Entry 5W1S (X-ray diffraction, 3.81 A resolution); this record covers chains C and D of the 7 polymer chains in the assembly.

[Chain C]
Protein: DNA-directed RNA polymerase subunit beta
From: Escherichia coli (strain K12)
Notes: EC 2.7.7.6
UniProtKB: P0A8V2 (RPOB_ECOLI); residues 1-1342 here = UniProt positions 1-1342
Sequence (1342 residues; numbered 1 to 1342; the number before each row is that of its first residue):
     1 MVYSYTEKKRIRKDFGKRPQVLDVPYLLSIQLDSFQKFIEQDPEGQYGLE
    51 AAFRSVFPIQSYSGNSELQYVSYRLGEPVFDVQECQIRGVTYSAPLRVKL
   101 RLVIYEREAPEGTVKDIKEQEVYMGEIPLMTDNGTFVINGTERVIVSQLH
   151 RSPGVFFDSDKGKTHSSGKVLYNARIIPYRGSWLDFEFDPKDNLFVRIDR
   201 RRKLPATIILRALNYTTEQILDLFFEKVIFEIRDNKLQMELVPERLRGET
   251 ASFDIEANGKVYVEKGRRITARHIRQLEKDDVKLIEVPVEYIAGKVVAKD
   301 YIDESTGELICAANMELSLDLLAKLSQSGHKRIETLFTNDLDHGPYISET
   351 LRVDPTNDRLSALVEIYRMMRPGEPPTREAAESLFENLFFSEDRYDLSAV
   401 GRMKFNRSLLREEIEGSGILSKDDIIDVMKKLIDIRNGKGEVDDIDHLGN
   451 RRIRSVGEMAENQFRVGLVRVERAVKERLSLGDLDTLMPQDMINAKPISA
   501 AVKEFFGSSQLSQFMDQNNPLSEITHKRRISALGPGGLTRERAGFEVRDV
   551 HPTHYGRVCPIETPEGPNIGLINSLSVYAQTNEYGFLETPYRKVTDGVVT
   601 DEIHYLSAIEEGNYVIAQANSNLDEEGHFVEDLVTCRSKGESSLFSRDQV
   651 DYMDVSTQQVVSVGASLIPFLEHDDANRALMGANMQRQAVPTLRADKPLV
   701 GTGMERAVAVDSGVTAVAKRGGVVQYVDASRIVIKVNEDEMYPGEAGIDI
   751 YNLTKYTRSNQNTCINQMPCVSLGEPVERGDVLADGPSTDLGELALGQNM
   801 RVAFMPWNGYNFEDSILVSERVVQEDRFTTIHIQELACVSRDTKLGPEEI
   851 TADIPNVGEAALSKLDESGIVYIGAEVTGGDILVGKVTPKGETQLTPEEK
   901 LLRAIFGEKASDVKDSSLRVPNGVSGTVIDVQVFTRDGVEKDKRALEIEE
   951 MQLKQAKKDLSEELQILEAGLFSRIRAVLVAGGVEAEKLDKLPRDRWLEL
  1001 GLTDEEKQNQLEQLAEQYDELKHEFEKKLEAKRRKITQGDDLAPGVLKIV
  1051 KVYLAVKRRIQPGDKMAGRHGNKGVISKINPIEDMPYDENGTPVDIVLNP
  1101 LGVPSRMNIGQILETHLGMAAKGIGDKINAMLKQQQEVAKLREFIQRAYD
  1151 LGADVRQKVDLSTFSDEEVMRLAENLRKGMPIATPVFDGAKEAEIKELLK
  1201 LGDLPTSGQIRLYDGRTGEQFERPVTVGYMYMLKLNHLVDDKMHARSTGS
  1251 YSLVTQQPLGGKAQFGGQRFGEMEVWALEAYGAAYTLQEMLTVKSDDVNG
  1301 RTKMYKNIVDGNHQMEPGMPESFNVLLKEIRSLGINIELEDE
Not modelled in the structure: 1-2
UniProt features mapped onto this chain:
  - modified residue (N6-acetyllysine): K1022, K1200
  - mutagenesis: I561 (I561S: Resistant to antibiotics salinamide A and B), I569 (I569S: Resistant to antibiotics salinamide A and B), A665 (A665E: Resistant to antibiotics salinamide A and B), D675 (D675A/G: Resistant to antibiotics salinamide A and B), N677 (N677H/K: Resistant to antibiotics salinamide A and B), L680 (L680M: Resistant to antibiotics salinamide A and B), E813 (E813K: Disrupts the enzyme's active center)

[Chain D]
Protein: DNA-directed RNA polymerase subunit beta'
From: Escherichia coli (strain K12)
Notes: EC 2.7.7.6
UniProtKB: P0A8T7 (RPOC_ECOLI); residues 1-1407 here = UniProt positions 1-1407
Sequence (1407 residues; each row starts with the number of its first residue):
     1 MKDLLKFLKAQTKTEEFDAIKIALASPDMIRSWSFGEVKKPETINYRTFK
    51 PERDGLFCARIFGPVKDYECLCGKYKRLKHRGVICEKCGVEVTQTKVRRE
   101 RMGHIELASPTAHIWFLKSLPSRIGLLLDMPLRDIERVLYFESYVVIEGG
   151 MTNLERQQILTEEQYLDALEEFGDEFDAKMGAEAIQALLKSMDLEQECEQ
   201 LREELNETNSETKRKKLTKRIKLLEAFVQSGNKPEWMILTVLPVLPPDLR
   251 PLVPLDGGRFATSDLNDLYRRVINRNNRLKRLLDLAAPDIIVRNEKRMLQ
   301 EAVDALLDNGRRGRAITGSNKRPLKSLADMIKGKQGRFRQNLLGKRVDYS
   351 GRSVITVGPYLRLHQCGLPKKMALELFKPFIYGKLELRGLATTIKAAKKM
   401 VEREEAVVWDILDEVIREHPVLLNRAPTLHRLGIQAFEPVLIEGKAIQLH
   451 PLVCAAYNADFDGDQMAVHVPLTLEAQLEARALMMSTNNILSPANGEPII
   501 VPSQDVVLGLYYMTRDCVNAKGEGMVLTGPKEAERLYRSGLASLHARVKV
   551 RITEYEKDANGELVAKTSLKDTTVGRAILWMIVPKGLPYSIVNQALGKKA
   601 ISKMLNTCYRILGLKPTVIFADQIMYTGFAYAARSGASVGIDDMVIPEKK
   651 HEIISEAEAEVAEIQEQFQSGLVTAGERYNKVIDIWAAANDRVSKAMMDN
   701 LQTETVINRDGQEEKQVSFNSIYMMADSGARGSAAQIRQLAGMRGLMAKP
   751 DGSIIETPITANFREGLNVLQYFISTHGARKGLADTALKTANSGYLTRRL
   801 VDVAQDLVVTEDDCGTHEGIMMTPVIEGGDVKEPLRDRVLGRVTAEDVLK
   851 PGTADILVPRNTLLHEQWCDLLEENSVDAVKVRSVVSCDTDFGVCAHCYG
   901 RDLARGHIINKGEAIGVIAAQSIGEPGTQLTMRTFHIGGAASRAAAESSI
   951 QVKNKGSIKLSNVKSVVNSSGKLVITSRNTELKLIDEFGRTKESYKVPYG
  1001 AVLAKGDGEQVAGGETVANWDPHTMPVITEVSGFVRFTDMIDGQTITRQT
  1051 DELTGLSSLVVLDSAERTAGGKDLRPALKIVDAQGNDVLIPGTDMPAQYF
  1101 LPGKAIVQLEDGVQISSGDTLARIPQESGGTKDITGGLPRVADLFEARRP
  1151 KEPAILAEISGIVSFGKETKGKRRLVITPVDGSDPYEEMIPKWRQLNVFE
  1201 GERVERGDVISDGPEAPHDILRLRGVHAVTRYIVNEVQDVYRLQGVKIND
  1251 KHIEVIVRQMLRKATIVNAGSSDFLEGEQVEYSRVKIANRELEANGKVGA
  1301 TYSRDLLGITKASLATESFISAASFQETTRVLTEAAVAGKRDELRGLKEN
  1351 VIVGRLIPAGTGYAYHQDRMRRRAAGEAPAAPQVTAEDASASLAELLNAG
  1401 LGGSDNE
Not modelled in the structure: 1-7, 937-1132, 1377-1407
Bound ions: Zn2+ site 1: C70, C72, C85, C88; Mg2+: D460, D462, D464 (shared with 1 residue of chain M); Zn2+ site 2: C814, C888, C895, C898
UniProt features mapped onto this chain:
  - binding site (Zn(2+)): C70, C72, C85, C88, C814, C888, C895, C898
  - binding site (Mg(2+)): D460, D462, D464
  - modified residue: K983 (N6-acetyllysine)
  - mutagenesis: Q504 (Q504P: Resistant to antibiotics salinamide A and B), N690 (N690D: Resistant to antibiotics salinamide A and B), M697 (M697V: Resistant to antibiotics salinamide A and B), A735 (A735T: Resistant to antibiotics salinamide A and B), R738 (R738C/H/P/S: Resistant to antibiotics salinamide A and B), A748 (A748E: Resistant to antibiotics salinamide A and B), P758 (P758S/T: Resistant to antibiotics salinamide A and B), F763 (F763C: Resistant to antibiotics salinamide A and B), S775 (S775A: Resistant to antibiotics salinamide A and B), A779 (A779T/V: Resistant to antibiotics salinamide A and B), R780 (R780C: Resistant to antibiotics salinamide A and B), G782 (G782A/C: Resistant to antibiotics salinamide A and B), 1 further mutagenesis entry in UniProt

[Interface between chain C and chain D]
Residue-residue contacts (331; chain C residue first):
  F545(C) - P750(D)  hydrophobic
  F545(C) - K781(D)
  F545(C) - A784(D)  hydrophobic
  R548(C) - R780(D)  hydrogen bond (backbone-side chain)
  D549(C) - P750(D)
  V550(C) - T776(D)
  V550(C) - H777(D)  hydrogen bond (backbone-side chain)
  V550(C) - R780(D)
  H551(C) - F773(D)
  P552(C) - F773(D)
  Y555(C) - V769(D)
  Y555(C) - F773(D)
  C559(C) - R780(D)
  P560(C) - F773(D)  hydrophobic
  P560(C) - T776(D)
  P560(C) - R780(D)  hydrogen bond (backbone-side chain)
  I569(C) - L783(D)
  I569(C) - A784(D)
  G570(C) - R780(D)
  N573(C) - R780(D)  hydrogen bond
  Q618(C) - V769(D)
  Q618(C) - L770(D)
  A619(C) - V769(D)  hydrophobic
  N620(C) - N768(D)
  N620(C) - V769(D)
  V660(C) - V769(D)  hydrophobic
  L671(C) - Y772(D)  hydrophobic
  E672(C) - L767(D)  hydrogen bond (backbone-backbone)
  H673(C) - F763(D)  hydrogen bond (side chain-backbone)
  H673(C) - R764(D)
  H673(C) - E765(D)  hydrogen bond (side chain-backbone)
  H673(C) - G766(D)
  D674(C) - F763(D)
  D674(C) - Y772(D)  hydrogen bond (backbone-side chain)
  D675(C) - R744(D)  salt bridge
  D675(C) - F763(D)
  D675(C) - Y772(D)  hydrogen bond (backbone-side chain)
  A676(C) - Y772(D)  hydrogen bond (backbone-side chain)
  A676(C) - S775(D)
  A676(C) - A779(D)  hydrophobic
  N677(C) - A779(D)
  N677(C) - L783(D)
  A679(C) - Y772(D)
  L680(C) - L783(D)  hydrophobic
  F804(C) - A637(D)
  F804(C) - S638(D)  hydrogen bond (backbone-side chain)
  M805(C) - A633(D)
  M805(C) - A637(D)
  P806(C) - D505(D)
  P806(C) - A632(D)
  P806(C) - A633(D)
  P806(C) - A637(D)
  N808(C) - P359(D)
  N808(C) - F629(D)
  N808(C) - A630(D)
  N808(C) - A633(D)
  G809(C) - V357(D)
  G809(C) - P359(D)
  G809(C) - F629(D)
  Y810(C) - P359(D)
  Y810(C) - Y360(D)
  N811(C) - D505(D)
  F812(C) - V357(D)  hydrophobic
  F812(C) - P451(D)
  F812(C) - C454(D)  hydrophobic
  F812(C) - S503(D)
  F812(C) - Q504(D)  hydrogen bond (backbone-side chain)
  F812(C) - F629(D)  hydrophobic
  E813(C) - A459(D)
  E813(C) - D460(D)
  E813(C) - F461(D)
  S815(C) - V357(D)
  S815(C) - F461(D)
  R841(C) - D256(D)  salt bridge
  R841(C) - G257(D)
  K844(C) - F49(D)
  K844(C) - P254(D)
  G923(C) - K371(D)
  P1044(C) - G257(D)
  Q1061(C) - K445(D)
  P1062(C) - A446(D)
  G1063(C) - V354(D)
  K1065(C) - D462(D)
  K1073(C) - D462(D)
  V1075(C) - V354(D)  hydrophobic
  V1075(C) - F461(D)
  V1075(C) - G463(D)
  S1077(C) - T356(D)
  S1077(C) - V357(D)
  S1077(C) - Q448(D)
  N1099(C) - D505(D)  hydrogen bond
  P1100(C) - A637(D)
  P1100(C) - S638(D)
  P1100(C) - V639(D)  hydrophobic
  L1101(C) - Q504(D)
  L1101(C) - D505(D)
  L1101(C) - L508(D)  hydrophobic
  L1101(C) - M725(D)  hydrophobic
  L1101(C) - R731(D)
  P1104(C) - M725(D)  hydrophobic
  S1105(C) - R731(D)
  S1105(C) - Q736(D)
  R1106(C) - R731(D)
  M1107(C) - L740(D)  hydrophobic
  M1107(C) - F763(D)  hydrophobic
  I1109(C) - M644(D)  hydrophobic
  I1109(C) - F763(D)
  I1112(C) - V639(D)  hydrophobic
  I1112(C) - I641(D)
  L1113(C) - I641(D)  hydrophobic
  H1116(C) - G640(D)
  H1116(C) - I641(D)
  F1187(C) - Y772(D)  hydrophobic
  E1192(C) - I641(D)
  E1192(C) - R764(D)  salt bridge
  K1196(C) - D642(D)  salt bridge
  T1206(C) - D642(D)
  S1207(C) - D642(D)
  Q1209(C) - D643(D)
  E1219(C) - R538(D)  salt bridge
  E1219(C) - R634(D)  salt bridge
  F1221(C) - A633(D)
  F1221(C) - R634(D)
  E1222(C) - Y512(D)  hydrogen bond
  E1222(C) - Y537(D)  hydrogen bond
  E1222(C) - R634(D)
  E1222(C) - S635(D)
  E1222(C) - G636(D)
  R1223(C) - S635(D)
  R1223(C) - G636(D)
  R1223(C) - A637(D)
  R1223(C) - F719(D)  hydrogen bond (side chain-backbone)
  R1223(C) - N720(D)
  R1223(C) - S721(D)  hydrogen bond
  R1223(C) - M724(D)
  P1224(C) - G636(D)
  V1225(C) - G636(D)
  V1225(C) - S638(D)
  T1226(C) - S638(D)  hydrogen bond (backbone-side chain)
  T1226(C) - V639(D)  hydrogen bond (side chain-backbone)
  T1226(C) - G640(D)  hydrogen bond (side chain-backbone)
  V1239(C) - K445(D)
  D1240(C) - K445(D)
  K1242(C) - R352(D)
  K1242(C) - V354(D)
  K1242(C) - Q465(D)  hydrogen bond
  M1243(C) - R352(D)
  M1243(C) - S353(D)
  M1243(C) - M372(D)  hydrophobic
  M1243(C) - K445(D)
  H1244(C) - G351(D)
  H1244(C) - R352(D)  hydrogen bond (backbone-backbone)
  A1245(C) - S350(D)
  A1245(C) - E375(D)
  R1246(C) - D348(D)  salt bridge
  R1246(C) - Y349(D)  hydrogen bond (backbone-backbone)
  R1246(C) - S350(D)  hydrogen bond (backbone-backbone)
  S1247(C) - D348(D)
  S1247(C) - Y349(D)  hydrogen bond (backbone-backbone)
  S1247(C) - E375(D)  hydrogen bond
  S1247(C) - L376(D)
  S1247(C) - K378(D)
  T1248(C) - D348(D)
  T1248(C) - Y349(D)
  Y1251(C) - D348(D)  hydrogen bond
  L1253(C) - R99(D)  hydrogen bond (backbone-side chain)
  L1253(C) - V253(D)  hydrophobic
  V1254(C) - R99(D)  hydrogen bond (backbone-side chain)
  Q1257(C) - K345(D)
  P1258(C) - R346(D)
  P1258(C) - V347(D)
  P1258(C) - D348(D)
  G1260(C) - R346(D)
  Q1264(C) - E375(D)  hydrogen bond
  G1266(C) - R346(D)
  G1267(C) - R346(D)
  G1267(C) - V347(D)
  G1267(C) - S350(D)
  Q1268(C) - R346(D)
  Q1268(C) - V347(D)  hydrogen bond (backbone-backbone)
  Q1268(C) - S350(D)  hydrogen bond (backbone-side chain)
  Q1268(C) - G351(D)
  Q1268(C) - R352(D)  hydrogen bond
  Q1268(C) - A467(D)
  R1269(C) - L343(D)
  R1269(C) - K345(D)
  R1269(C) - R346(D)
  F1270(C) - G344(D)
  F1270(C) - K345(D)  hydrogen bond (backbone-backbone)
  F1270(C) - V347(D)  hydrophobic
  F1270(C) - H469(D)
  G1271(C) - L342(D)
  G1271(C) - L343(D)
  G1271(C) - G344(D)
  E1272(C) - L342(D)
  E1272(C) - R798(D)  salt bridge
  E1272(C) - K1348(D)  salt bridge
  M1273(C) - T428(D)
  E1274(C) - N424(D)
  E1274(C) - A426(D)
  E1274(C) - T428(D)  hydrogen bond
  E1274(C) - I434(D)
  W1276(C) - R798(D)
  W1276(C) - V801(D)  hydrophobic
  W1276(C) - Q805(D)
  W1276(C) - V917(D)
  W1276(C) - Q921(D)  hydrogen bond (backbone-side chain)
  A1277(C) - T428(D)
  A1277(C) - I434(D)  hydrophobic
  A1277(C) - Q921(D)
  L1278(C) - M484(D)  hydrophobic
  E1279(C) - Q805(D)  hydrogen bond
  E1279(C) - A914(D)
  E1279(C) - L1347(D)
  E1279(C) - V1351(D)
  E1279(C) - I1357(D)
  A1280(C) - R431(D)  hydrogen bond (backbone-side chain)
  A1280(C) - E913(D)
  A1280(C) - Q921(D)
  Y1281(C) - R431(D)  hydrogen bond (side chain-backbone)
  Y1281(C) - L432(D)
  Y1281(C) - I434(D)  hydrogen bond (side chain-backbone)
  Y1281(C) - M484(D)  hydrophobic
  Y1281(C) - N489(D)  hydrogen bond
  G1282(C) - E479(D)
  G1282(C) - L483(D)
  G1282(C) - G1360(D)
  G1282(C) - T1361(D)  hydrogen bond (backbone-side chain)
  A1283(C) - E479(D)
  A1284(C) - E479(D)  hydrogen bond (backbone-side chain)
  A1284(C) - L1356(D)
  A1284(C) - T1361(D)
  A1284(C) - G1362(D)
  Y1285(C) - E475(D)
  Y1285(C) - E479(D)  hydrogen bond (backbone-side chain)
  Y1285(C) - L1356(D)
  Y1285(C) - T1361(D)
  T1286(C) - A476(D)
  T1286(C) - E479(D)  hydrogen bond (backbone-side chain)
  L1287(C) - V1351(D)  hydrophobic
  L1287(C) - I1357(D)  hydrophobic
  Q1288(C) - G1354(D)  hydrogen bond (side chain-backbone)
  Q1288(C) - R1355(D)
  Q1288(C) - L1356(D)
  E1289(C) - V470(D)
  E1289(C) - P471(D)
  E1289(C) - L472(D)  hydrogen bond (side chain-backbone)
  E1289(C) - T473(D)  hydrogen bond (side chain-backbone)
  E1289(C) - A476(D)
  M1290(C) - V347(D)
  M1290(C) - H469(D)  hydrogen bond
  L1291(C) - V1351(D)  hydrophobic
  L1291(C) - G1354(D)
  T1292(C) - G1354(D)
  K1294(C) - V347(D)
  K1294(C) - D348(D)  hydrogen bond (backbone-backbone)
  K1294(C) - Y349(D)
  K1294(C) - H469(D)
  K1294(C) - V470(D)  hydrogen bond (side chain-backbone)
  K1294(C) - L472(D)
  S1295(C) - K345(D)
  S1295(C) - R346(D)  hydrogen bond (side chain-backbone)
  V1298(C) - K96(D)
  M1304(C) - L472(D)  hydrophobic
  M1304(C) - T473(D)
  Y1305(C) - Y349(D)
  Y1305(C) - P379(D)  hydrophobic
  Y1305(C) - Y382(D)
  I1308(C) - P379(D)  hydrophobic
  I1308(C) - F380(D)  hydrophobic
  V1309(C) - P379(D)
  V1309(C) - G383(D)
  H1313(C) - F380(D)
  H1313(C) - L472(D)
  H1313(C) - L474(D)
  H1313(C) - Q477(D)
  Q1314(C) - T473(D)
  G1318(C) - G1354(D)
  P1320(C) - V1353(D)
  P1320(C) - G1354(D)
  E1321(C) - R99(D)  salt bridge
  F1323(C) - I20(D)  hydrophobic
  F1323(C) - I1352(D)
  F1323(C) - V1353(D)  hydrophobic
  V1325(C) - R99(D)
  V1325(C) - L249(D)  hydrophobic
  L1326(C) - I331(D)  hydrophobic
  L1326(C) - R337(D)
  K1328(C) - E100(D)
  K1328(C) - M102(D)
  K1328(C) - L245(D)
  E1329(C) - L245(D)
  E1329(C) - M330(D)
  E1329(C) - I331(D)
  I1330(C) - I331(D)  hydrophobic
  R1331(C) - W33(D)
  R1331(C) - P243(D)
  S1332(C) - M102(D)
  S1332(C) - P243(D)
  S1332(C) - L245(D)
  S1332(C) - L327(D)
  L1333(C) - W115(D)  hydrophobic
  L1333(C) - P243(D)
  L1333(C) - L307(D)  hydrophobic
  L1333(C) - L327(D)  hydrophobic
  G1334(C) - L24(D)
  G1334(C) - A25(D)  hydrogen bond (backbone-backbone)
  G1334(C) - H113(D)  hydrogen bond (backbone-side chain)
  I1335(C) - I22(D)  hydrophobic
  I1335(C) - A23(D)
  I1335(C) - W33(D)
  I1335(C) - F116(D)  hydrophobic
  I1335(C) - A1336(D)  hydrophobic
  N1336(C) - K21(D)
  N1336(C) - I22(D)
  N1336(C) - A23(D)  hydrogen bond (backbone-backbone)
  N1336(C) - L24(D)
  N1336(C) - M29(D)
  N1336(C) - W33(D)
  I1337(C) - K21(D)
  E1338(C) - I20(D)
  E1338(C) - K21(D)  hydrogen bond (backbone-backbone)
  L1339(C) - F17(D)  hydrophobic
  E1340(C) - D18(D)
  E1340(C) - A19(D)  hydrogen bond (backbone-backbone)
  E1340(C) - K21(D)
  E1340(C) - R1341(D)
  D1341(C) - D18(D)
  E1342(C) - E16(D)
  E1342(C) - D18(D)
  E1342(C) - R1369(D)
Interface residues without a listed pair, chain C (163 interface residues in all): I561, T563, G566, R637, T657, W807, D814, Q894, P897, G1045, G1074, I1076, V1103, T1217, G1249, Q1256, L1259, V1275, V1293, D1296, M1315
Interface residues without a listed pair, chain D (181 interface residues in all): K76, R77, L78, D248, P251, Y269, Q340, I355, I394, L422, Q435, H545, I722, A730, Q739, A787, T797, I918, L1332, A1359

[Overview]
163 residues of chain C face 181 of chain D across their interface, with 57 hydrogen bonds and 10 salt
bridges. Polar contacts include D675(C)-R744(D), R841(C)-D256(D) and E1192(C)-R764(D).
Chain C is DNA-directed RNA polymerase subunit beta and chain D is DNA-directed RNA polymerase subunit beta',
both from Escherichia coli (strain K12); the structure, X-ray crystal structure of Escherichia coli RNA
polymerase and TraR complex, was determined by X-ray diffraction, deposited together with 5VSW and 5W1T.
